PDB entry 8DFS | electron microscopy, 3.00 A resolution | chains A and B of the 13 polymer chains in the assembly

[Chain A]
Molecule: pre-crRNA processing endonuclease
Organism: Desulfovibrio vulgaris
Notes: EC 3.1.-.-
Reference sequence: Q72WF9 (Q72WF9_DESVH); numbering as in UniProt (aligned over 1-227)
Sequence (227 residues; numbered 1 to 227; the number before each row is that of its first residue):
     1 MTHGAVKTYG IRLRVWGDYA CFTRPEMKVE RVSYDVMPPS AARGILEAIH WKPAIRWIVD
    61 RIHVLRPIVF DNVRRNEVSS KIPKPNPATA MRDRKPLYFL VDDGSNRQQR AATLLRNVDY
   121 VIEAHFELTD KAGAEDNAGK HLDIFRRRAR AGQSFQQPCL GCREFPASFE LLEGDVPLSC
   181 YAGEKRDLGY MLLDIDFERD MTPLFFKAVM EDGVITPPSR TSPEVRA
Disordered / not traced: 1-7

[Chain B]
Molecule: CRISPR-associated protein, TM1801 family
Organism: Desulfovibrio vulgaris
Reference sequence: Q72WF7 (Q72WF7_DESVH); numbering as in UniProt (aligned over 1-290)
Sequence (290 residues; numbered 1 to 290; the number before each row is that of its first residue):
     1 MTAIANRYEF VLLFDVENGN PNGDPDAGNM PRIDPETGHG LVTDVCLKRK IRNHVALTKE
    61 GAERFNIYIQ EKAILNETHE RAYTACDLKP EPKKLPKKVE DAKRVTDWMC TNFYDIRTFG
   121 AVMTTEVNCG QVRGPVQMAF ARSVEPVVPQ EVSITRMAVT TKAEAEKQQG DNRTMGRKHI
   181 VPYGLYVAHG FISAPLAEKT GFSDEDLTLF WDALVNMFEH DRSAARGLMS SRKLIVFKHQ
   241 NRLGNAPAHK LFDLVKVSRA EGSSGPARSF ADYAVTVGQA PEGVEVKEML
Disordered / not traced: 85-100, 167-170

[Interface between chain A and chain B]
Contacting residue pairs (86):
  Asp18(A) - Arg142(B)  salt bridge
  Tyr19(A) - Asp34(B)
  Val69(A) - Glu36(B)
  Asp71(A) - Pro35(B)
  Val73(A) - Arg32(B)
  Arg74(A) - Pro25(B)
  Arg74(A) - Asp26(B)  salt bridge
  Arg74(A) - Arg32(B)  hydrogen bond (backbone-side chain)
  Arg75(A) - Arg32(B)
  Arg75(A) - Thr43(B)
  Lys81(A) - Val122(B)
  Ile82(A) - Tyr68(B)  hydrophobic
  Ile82(A) - Ile116(B)  hydrophobic
  Ile82(A) - Ala121(B)  hydrophobic
  Ile82(A) - Val122(B)  hydrogen bond (backbone-backbone)
  Ile82(A) - Met123(B)
  Ile82(A) - Thr124(B)  hydrogen bond (backbone-side chain)
  Pro83(A) - Tyr68(B)
  Pro83(A) - Thr124(B)
  Lys84(A) - Met123(B)
  Lys84(A) - Thr125(B)
  Pro85(A) - Val105(B)
  Pro85(A) - Met109(B)
  Pro87(A) - Tyr83(B)  hydrogen bond (backbone-side chain)
  Pro87(A) - Trp108(B)  hydrophobic
  Ala88(A) - Tyr83(B)  hydrogen bond (backbone-side chain)
  Ala90(A) - Tyr83(B)  hydrogen bond (backbone-side chain)
  Ala90(A) - Trp108(B)  hydrophobic
  Met91(A) - His79(B)
  Met91(A) - Glu80(B)
  Met91(A) - Arg81(B)
  Met91(A) - Tyr83(B)  hydrogen bond (backbone-side chain)
  Arg94(A) - Glu77(B)
  Arg94(A) - His79(B)  hydrogen bond (side chain-backbone)
  Lys95(A) - Arg81(B)  hydrogen bond (backbone-side chain)
  Pro96(A) - His79(B)
  Pro96(A) - Arg81(B)
  Leu97(A) - Tyr68(B)  hydrophobic
  Leu97(A) - Arg81(B)
  Leu97(A) - Phe113(B)
  Tyr98(A) - Tyr68(B)
  Tyr98(A) - Asn76(B)  hydrogen bond
  Phe99(A) - Tyr68(B)  hydrogen bond (backbone-backbone)
  Phe99(A) - Ile69(B)
  Phe99(A) - Gln70(B)  hydrogen bond (backbone-backbone)
  Leu100(A) - Gln70(B)
  Val101(A) - Ile69(B)  hydrophobic
  Val101(A) - Gln70(B)  hydrogen bond (backbone-backbone)
  Gln109(A) - Pro25(B)
  Arg116(A) - Asp34(B)  salt bridge
  Arg116(A) - Glu36(B)
  Arg148(A) - Leu243(B)
  Ala151(A) - Asn245(B)
  Ala151(A) - Ala246(B)
  Gly152(A) - Arg7(B)  hydrogen bond (backbone-side chain)
  Gln153(A) - Arg7(B)
  Gln153(A) - Asn241(B)
  Gln153(A) - Leu243(B)
  Gln153(A) - Gly244(B)  hydrogen bond (side chain-backbone)
  Ser154(A) - Arg7(B)
  Ser154(A) - Leu243(B)
  Phe155(A) - Ser193(B)  hydrogen bond (backbone-side chain)
  Phe155(A) - Pro195(B)  hydrophobic
  Phe155(A) - Leu196(B)  hydrophobic
  Phe155(A) - Leu243(B)  hydrophobic
  Gln156(A) - Arg133(B)  hydrogen bond
  Gln156(A) - Ser193(B)
  Gln156(A) - Leu196(B)
  Gln157(A) - Gln137(B)
  Gln157(A) - Phe191(B)
  Arg163(A) - Phe119(B)  hydrogen bond (side chain-backbone)
  Arg163(A) - Arg133(B)  hydrogen bond (side chain-backbone)
  Arg163(A) - Gly134(B)  hydrogen bond (side chain-backbone)
  Arg163(A) - Pro135(B)
  Arg163(A) - Val136(B)  hydrogen bond (side chain-backbone)
  Arg163(A) - Gln137(B)  hydrogen bond (backbone-side chain)
  Arg163(A) - Leu196(B)
  Glu164(A) - Asp44(B)
  Glu164(A) - Ala139(B)
  Phe165(A) - Phe140(B)  hydrophobic
  Pro166(A) - Ala139(B)
  Pro166(A) - Phe191(B)  hydrophobic
  Ser168(A) - His249(B)
  Phe169(A) - His249(B)
  Met201(A) - Glu126(B)
  Met201(A) - Cys129(B)  hydrophobic
Also at the interface, not in a pair above, chain A (50 interface residues in all): Trp16, Phe70, Asn76, Thr89, Asp102, Asp103, Cys159, Glu170, Phe197
Also at the interface, not in a pair above, chain B (60 interface residues in all): Asp24, Leu41, Arg49, Ile67, Glu71, Lys72, Ile74, Thr78, Met138, Pro247, Ala248

[In short]
The interface between chain A and chain B involves 50 residues on one side and 60 on the other; the contacts
include 22 hydrogen bonds and 3 salt bridges. Polar pairs include Asp18(A)-Arg142(B), Arg74(A)-Asp26(B) and
Arg116(A)-Asp34(B).
Here chain A is pre-crRNA processing endonuclease and chain B is CRISPR-associated protein, TM1801 family,
both from Desulfovibrio vulgaris. Entry 8DFS (type I-C Cascade bound to AcrIF2) was determined by electron
microscopy together with 8DEJ, 8DFA, 8DEX and 8DFO from the same study.
